Entry 2VJM (X-ray diffraction, 1.89 A resolution); this record covers chains A and B.

[Chain A]
Name: Formyl-coenzyme A transferase
Organism: Oxalobacter formigenes
Notes: EC 2.8.3.16
Reference sequence: O06644 (FCTA_OXAFO); residues 1-428 here = UniProt positions 1-428
Chain sequence (428 residues; numbered 1 to 428; the number before each row is that of its first residue):
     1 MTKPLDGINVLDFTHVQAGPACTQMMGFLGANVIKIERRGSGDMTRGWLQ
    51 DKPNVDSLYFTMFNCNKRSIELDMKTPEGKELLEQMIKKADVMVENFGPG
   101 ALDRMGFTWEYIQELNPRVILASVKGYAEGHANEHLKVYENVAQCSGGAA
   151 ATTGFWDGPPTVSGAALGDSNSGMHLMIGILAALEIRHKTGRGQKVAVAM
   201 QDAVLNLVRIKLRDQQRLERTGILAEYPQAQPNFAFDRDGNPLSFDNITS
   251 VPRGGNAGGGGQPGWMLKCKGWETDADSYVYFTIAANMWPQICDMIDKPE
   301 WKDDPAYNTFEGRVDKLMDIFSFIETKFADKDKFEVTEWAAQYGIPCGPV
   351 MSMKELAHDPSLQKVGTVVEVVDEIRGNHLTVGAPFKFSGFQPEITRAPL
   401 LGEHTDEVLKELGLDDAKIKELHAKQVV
Unresolved in the structure: 1
Construct notes: conflict Ile186 (Met in O06644)
Covalently attached groups: coenzyme A (COA) linked to Asp169
Metal / ion sites: Na+: Asp294, Asp297
Ligand contacts: coenzyme A (COA): His15, Val16, Gln17, Ala18, Glu37, Arg38, Met44, Leu72, Asp73, Met74, Lys75, Asn96, Phe97, Gly98, Ala101, Arg104, Met105, Val124, Lys125, Gly126, Lys137, Val138, Tyr139, Glu140, Met200

[Chain B]
Name: Formyl-coenzyme A transferase
Organism: Oxalobacter formigenes
Notes: EC 2.8.3.16
Reference sequence: O06644 (FCTA_OXAFO); residue numbers follow UniProt; this construct covers 1-428
Chain sequence (428 residues; each row starts with the number of its first residue):
     1 MTKPLDGINVLDFTHVQAGPACTQMMGFLGANVIKIERRGSGDMTRGWLQ
    51 DKPNVDSLYFTMFNCNKRSIELDMKTPEGKELLEQMIKKADVMVENFGPG
   101 ALDRMGFTWEYIQELNPRVILASVKGYAEGHANEHLKVYENVAQCSGGAA
   151 ATTGFWDGPPTVSGAALGXSNSGMHLMIGILAALEIRHKTGRGQKVAVAM
   201 QDAVLNLVRIKLRDQQRLERTGILAEYPQAQPNFAFDRDGNPLSFDNITS
   251 VPRGGNAGGGGQPGWMLKCKGWETDADSYVYFTIAANMWPQICDMIDKPE
   301 WKDDPAYNTFEGRVDKLMDIFSFIETKFADKDKFEVTEWAAQYGIPCGPV
   351 MSMKELAHDPSLQKVGTVVEVVDEIRGNHLTVGAPFKFSGFQPEITRAPL
   401 LGEHTDEVLKELGLDDAKIKELHAKQVV
Unresolved in the structure: 1
Construct notes: conflict Ile186 (Met in O06644)
Modified / non-standard residues: A0A ((2S)-2-amino-4-(formyloxy)-4-oxobutanoic acid) at position 169
Ligand contacts: coenzyme A (COA): His15, Val16, Gln17, Ala18, Glu37, Arg38, Leu72, Asp73, Met74, Lys75, Asn96, Phe97, Gly98, Pro99, Ala101, Arg104, Met105, Val124, Lys125, Gly126, Lys137, Val138, Tyr139, A0A_169, Met200

[How chain A and chain B interact]
Contacting residue pairs (295; chain A residue first):
  Thr2(A) - Ile186(B)
  Lys3(A) - Lys189(B)  hydrogen bond (backbone-side chain)
  Pro4(A) - Ala182(B)
  Pro4(A) - Glu185(B)
  Pro4(A) - Ile186(B)  hydrophobic
  Pro4(A) - Lys189(B)
  Asp6(A) - Lys189(B)  hydrogen bond (backbone-side chain)
  Gln17(A) - Ile210(B)
  Gln24(A) - Arg209(B)
  Met25(A) - Asn206(B)
  Met25(A) - Arg209(B)
  Leu29(A) - Ala182(B)  hydrophobic
  Trp48(A) - Gln262(B)
  Leu49(A) - Arg213(B)
  Leu49(A) - Arg217(B)  hydrogen bond (backbone-side chain)
  Leu49(A) - Glu226(B)
  Leu49(A) - Gly260(B)
  Leu49(A) - Gly261(B)
  Asp51(A) - Arg220(B)  salt bridge
  Asp51(A) - Thr221(B)
  Leu58(A) - Arg213(B)
  Leu58(A) - Gln216(B)
  Leu58(A) - Arg217(B)
  Leu58(A) - Arg220(B)
  Tyr59(A) - Arg213(B)
  Met62(A) - Arg209(B)  hydrogen bond (backbone-side chain)
  Met62(A) - Leu212(B)  hydrophobic
  Met62(A) - Arg213(B)
  Met62(A) - Gln216(B)  hydrogen bond
  Phe63(A) - Arg209(B)
  Phe63(A) - Ile210(B)  hydrophobic
  Ala128(A) - Val365(B)  hydrophobic
  Glu129(A) - Val365(B)
  Gly130(A) - Lys364(B)  hydrogen bond (backbone-side chain)
  His131(A) - Ser361(B)
  His131(A) - Val365(B)
  Ala132(A) - Ser361(B)  hydrogen bond (backbone-side chain)
  Tyr139(A) - Gln262(B)  hydrogen bond
  Asn141(A) - Ala257(B)  hydrogen bond (side chain-backbone)
  Asn141(A) - Gly258(B)  hydrogen bond (side chain-backbone)
  Asn141(A) - Tyr281(B)  hydrogen bond
  Val142(A) - Tyr281(B)
  Val142(A) - Gly348(B)
  Cys145(A) - Met266(B)  hydrophobic
  Cys145(A) - Tyr281(B)  hydrophobic
  Cys145(A) - Pro349(B)
  Cys145(A) - Val350(B)  hydrophobic
  Cys145(A) - Met351(B)  hydrogen bond (backbone-backbone)
  Ser146(A) - Pro349(B)
  Ser146(A) - Met351(B)
  Ser146(A) - Leu356(B)
  Gly147(A) - Leu356(B)
  Gly148(A) - Met351(B)
  Gly148(A) - Met353(B)
  Gly148(A) - Leu356(B)
  Ala151(A) - Asp277(B)
  Ala151(A) - Val350(B)  hydrophobic
  Ala151(A) - Met351(B)
  Thr152(A) - Gly164(B)
  Thr152(A) - Met353(B)
  Thr153(A) - Val162(B)
  Thr153(A) - Ser163(B)
  Thr153(A) - Gly164(B)  hydrogen bond (side chain-backbone)
  Pro159(A) - Asn256(B)
  Pro160(A) - Asn256(B)  hydrogen bond (backbone-side chain)
  Pro160(A) - Met266(B)
  Pro160(A) - Ala276(B)
  Pro160(A) - Tyr279(B)
  Pro160(A) - Val350(B)  hydrophobic
  Thr161(A) - Asn256(B)
  Val162(A) - Thr153(B)
  Val162(A) - Gly255(B)
  Val162(A) - Asn256(B)  hydrogen bond (backbone-side chain)
  Val162(A) - Met266(B)  hydrophobic
  Val162(A) - Tyr281(B)  hydrophobic
  Ser163(A) - Thr153(B)
  Ser163(A) - Ser163(B)  hydrogen bond
  Gly164(A) - Thr152(B)
  Gly164(A) - Thr153(B)  hydrogen bond (backbone-side chain)
  Gly164(A) - Ile210(B)
  Gly164(A) - Lys211(B)
  Ala165(A) - Leu167(B)  hydrophobic
  Ala165(A) - Leu207(B)
  Ala165(A) - Val208(B)  hydrophobic
  Ala166(A) - Leu207(B)  hydrogen bond (backbone-backbone)
  Leu167(A) - Ser163(B)
  Leu167(A) - Ala165(B)  hydrophobic
  Leu167(A) - Leu167(B)  hydrophobic
  Ser170(A) - Leu207(B)
  Asn171(A) - Leu207(B)
  Met174(A) - His175(B)
  Met174(A) - Ile178(B)
  Met174(A) - Asn206(B)
  His175(A) - Met174(B)
  His175(A) - Pro385(B)
  His175(A) - Phe386(B)
  Met177(A) - Ile178(B)  hydrophobic
  Ile178(A) - Met174(B)
  Ile178(A) - Met177(B)  hydrophobic
  Ile178(A) - Ile178(B)  hydrophobic
  Ile178(A) - Leu181(B)
  Ile178(A) - Phe386(B)  hydrophobic
  Gly179(A) - Phe388(B)
  Leu181(A) - Ile178(B)
  Leu181(A) - Leu181(B)  hydrophobic
  Leu181(A) - Ala182(B)
  Ala182(A) - Pro4(B)
  Ala182(A) - Leu29(B)  hydrophobic
  Ala182(A) - Phe388(B)  hydrophobic
  Glu185(A) - Pro4(B)
  Glu185(A) - Ile8(B)
  Glu185(A) - Leu184(B)
  Glu185(A) - His188(B)  salt bridge
  Ile186(A) - Thr2(B)
  Ile186(A) - Lys3(B)
  Ile186(A) - Pro4(B)  hydrophobic
  His188(A) - Glu185(B)  salt bridge
  His188(A) - His188(B)
  Lys189(A) - Lys3(B)  hydrogen bond (side chain-backbone)
  Lys189(A) - Pro4(B)
  Lys189(A) - Asp6(B)
  Gln194(A) - Phe388(B)
  Gln194(A) - Ser389(B)
  Gln194(A) - Gly390(B)  hydrogen bond (side chain-backbone)
  Lys195(A) - Lys387(B)
  Lys195(A) - Phe388(B)
  Lys195(A) - Ser389(B)  hydrogen bond (backbone-backbone)
  Val196(A) - Lys387(B)
  Val196(A) - Phe388(B)  hydrophobic
  Ala197(A) - Pro385(B)
  Ala197(A) - Phe386(B)
  Ala197(A) - Lys387(B)  hydrogen bond (backbone-backbone)
  Val198(A) - Pro385(B)
  Val198(A) - Phe386(B)  hydrophobic
  Gln201(A) - Leu356(B)
  Gln201(A) - Leu362(B)
  Asp202(A) - Leu362(B)
  Asp202(A) - Thr367(B)  hydrogen bond
  Asp202(A) - Pro385(B)
  Asp202(A) - Lys387(B)
  Leu205(A) - Leu362(B)  hydrophobic
  Leu205(A) - Val368(B)  hydrophobic
  Leu205(A) - Val382(B)
  Asn206(A) - Met25(B)
  Asn206(A) - Met174(B)
  Asn206(A) - Val382(B)
  Leu207(A) - Ala165(B)
  Leu207(A) - Ala166(B)  hydrogen bond (backbone-backbone)
  Leu207(A) - Asn171(B)
  Val208(A) - Ala165(B)  hydrophobic
  Val208(A) - Met353(B)  hydrophobic
  Arg209(A) - Gln24(B)
  Arg209(A) - Met25(B)
  Arg209(A) - Met62(B)  hydrogen bond (side chain-backbone)
  Arg209(A) - Phe63(B)
  Arg209(A) - Thr381(B)  hydrogen bond
  Arg209(A) - Val382(B)  hydrogen bond (side chain-backbone)
  Arg209(A) - Gly383(B)
  Ile210(A) - Gln17(B)
  Ile210(A) - Tyr59(B)  hydrophobic
  Ile210(A) - Gly164(B)
  Lys211(A) - Gly164(B)
  Lys211(A) - Met353(B)
  Leu212(A) - Met62(B)  hydrophobic
  Leu212(A) - Met353(B)
  Leu212(A) - Ala357(B)  hydrophobic
  Leu212(A) - Thr381(B)
  Leu212(A) - Val382(B)  hydrophobic
  Arg213(A) - Leu58(B)
  Arg213(A) - Tyr59(B)
  Arg213(A) - Met62(B)
  Gln215(A) - Met353(B)
  Gln215(A) - Lys354(B)
  Gln216(A) - Leu58(B)
  Gln216(A) - Met62(B)  hydrogen bond
  Gln216(A) - His379(B)
  Gln216(A) - Leu380(B)  hydrogen bond (side chain-backbone)
  Arg217(A) - Leu49(B)
  Arg217(A) - Leu58(B)
  Glu219(A) - His358(B)  salt bridge
  Arg220(A) - Asp51(B)  salt bridge
  Arg220(A) - Asn378(B)  hydrogen bond (side chain-backbone)
  Arg220(A) - His379(B)
  Thr221(A) - Asp51(B)
  Glu226(A) - Leu49(B)
  Arg238(A) - Trp272(B)
  Arg238(A) - Tyr279(B)  hydrogen bond
  Thr249(A) - Lys354(B)  hydrogen bond
  Ser250(A) - Ser352(B)
  Ser250(A) - Met353(B)  hydrogen bond (side chain-backbone)
  Ser250(A) - Lys354(B)  hydrogen bond (side chain-backbone)
  Val251(A) - Met353(B)  hydrophobic
  Arg253(A) - Ala276(B)  hydrogen bond (side chain-backbone)
  Arg253(A) - Asp277(B)  salt bridge
  Gly255(A) - Val162(B)
  Asn256(A) - Pro159(B)
  Asn256(A) - Pro160(B)  hydrogen bond (side chain-backbone)
  Asn256(A) - Thr161(B)
  Asn256(A) - Val162(B)  hydrogen bond (side chain-backbone)
  Ala257(A) - Asn141(B)  hydrogen bond (backbone-side chain)
  Ala257(A) - Val162(B)
  Gly258(A) - Asn141(B)  hydrogen bond (backbone-side chain)
  Gly260(A) - Gln17(B)
  Gly260(A) - Trp48(B)
  Gly260(A) - Tyr59(B)  hydrogen bond (backbone-side chain)
  Gly260(A) - A0A_169(B)
  Gly261(A) - Trp48(B)
  Gly261(A) - Glu140(B)
  Gly261(A) - A0A_169(B)
  Gln262(A) - Met44(B)
  Gln262(A) - Trp48(B)
  Gln262(A) - Tyr139(B)
  Met266(A) - Cys145(B)  hydrophobic
  Met266(A) - Pro160(B)
  Met266(A) - Val162(B)  hydrophobic
  Ala276(A) - Pro160(B)
  Ala276(A) - Arg253(B)  hydrogen bond (backbone-side chain)
  Asp277(A) - Ala151(B)
  Asp277(A) - Arg253(B)  salt bridge
  Tyr279(A) - Pro160(B)
  Tyr281(A) - Asn141(B)  hydrogen bond
  Tyr281(A) - Cys145(B)  hydrophobic
  Ala341(A) - Leu136(B)  hydrophobic
  Pro346(A) - Lys137(B)
  Pro346(A) - Tyr139(B)  hydrophobic
  Cys347(A) - Val142(B)
  Gly348(A) - Val142(B)
  Pro349(A) - Cys145(B)
  Pro349(A) - Ser146(B)
  Val350(A) - Cys145(B)  hydrophobic
  Val350(A) - Ala151(B)  hydrophobic
  Val350(A) - Pro160(B)  hydrophobic
  Met351(A) - Cys145(B)  hydrogen bond (backbone-backbone)
  Met351(A) - Ser146(B)
  Met351(A) - Gly148(B)
  Met351(A) - Ala151(B)
  Ser352(A) - Ser250(B)
  Met353(A) - Gly148(B)
  Met353(A) - Thr152(B)
  Met353(A) - Val208(B)  hydrophobic
  Met353(A) - Lys211(B)
  Met353(A) - Leu212(B)
  Met353(A) - Gln215(B)
  Met353(A) - Ser250(B)  hydrogen bond (backbone-side chain)
  Met353(A) - Val251(B)  hydrophobic
  Lys354(A) - Gln215(B)
  Lys354(A) - Glu219(B)
  Lys354(A) - Thr249(B)  hydrogen bond
  Lys354(A) - Ser250(B)  hydrogen bond (backbone-side chain)
  Leu356(A) - Ser146(B)
  Leu356(A) - Gly147(B)
  Leu356(A) - Gly148(B)
  Leu356(A) - Gln201(B)
  Ala357(A) - Leu212(B)  hydrophobic
  His358(A) - Glu219(B)  salt bridge
  Asp359(A) - His131(B)  salt bridge
  Ser361(A) - His131(B)
  Ser361(A) - Ala132(B)  hydrogen bond (side chain-backbone)
  Leu362(A) - Gln201(B)
  Leu362(A) - Asp202(B)
  Lys364(A) - Gly130(B)  hydrogen bond (side chain-backbone)
  Val365(A) - Glu129(B)
  Val365(A) - His131(B)
  Thr367(A) - Asp202(B)  hydrogen bond
  Val368(A) - Leu205(B)  hydrophobic
  Asn378(A) - Arg220(B)  hydrogen bond (backbone-side chain)
  His379(A) - Gln216(B)
  His379(A) - Arg220(B)
  Leu380(A) - Gln216(B)  hydrogen bond (backbone-side chain)
  Thr381(A) - Arg209(B)  hydrogen bond
  Thr381(A) - Leu212(B)
  Val382(A) - Leu205(B)
  Val382(A) - Asn206(B)
  Val382(A) - Arg209(B)  hydrogen bond (backbone-side chain)
  Val382(A) - Leu212(B)  hydrophobic
  Pro385(A) - His175(B)
  Pro385(A) - Ala197(B)
  Pro385(A) - Val198(B)
  Pro385(A) - Asp202(B)
  Pro385(A) - Asn206(B)
  Phe386(A) - His175(B)
  Phe386(A) - Ile178(B)  hydrophobic
  Phe386(A) - Ala197(B)
  Phe386(A) - Val198(B)  hydrophobic
  Lys387(A) - Lys195(B)
  Lys387(A) - Val196(B)
  Lys387(A) - Ala197(B)  hydrogen bond (backbone-backbone)
  Lys387(A) - Asp202(B)
  Phe388(A) - Gly179(B)
  Phe388(A) - Gln194(B)
  Phe388(A) - Lys195(B)
  Phe388(A) - Val196(B)  hydrophobic
  Ser389(A) - Gln194(B)
  Ser389(A) - Lys195(B)  hydrogen bond (backbone-backbone)
  Gly390(A) - Gln194(B)  hydrogen bond (backbone-side chain)
Interface residues without a listed pair, chain A (141 interface residues in all): Leu5, Ile8, Trp109, Leu136, Ala150, Gly154, Phe155, Ala183, Leu184, Thr190, Ala199, Ala203, Gly259, Trp272, Thr283, Phe310, Gly383, Phe391
Interface residues without a listed pair, chain B (142 interface residues in all): Leu5, Phe28, Trp109, Ala128, Ala150, Gly154, Phe155, Ser170, Ala199, Ala203, Arg238, Gly259, Ala341, Pro346, Cys347, Asp359, Phe391

[Summary]
Chain A and chain B form an interface of 141 and 142 residues respectively; the contacts include 56 hydrogen
bonds and 9 salt bridges. Among the polar pairs are Asp51(A)-Arg220(B), Glu185(A)-His188(B) and
His188(A)-Glu185(B). Bound to chain B: coenzyme A. Covalently linked coenzyme A: at Asp169(A).
Chain A is Formyl-coenzyme A transferase and chain B is Formyl-coenzyme A transferase, both from Oxalobacter
formigenes; the structure, Formyl-CoA transferase with aspartyl-formyl anhydide intermediate, was determined
by X-ray diffraction, deposited together with 2VJK, 2VJL, 2VJN and 2VJO.
